9H9M - chains 1 and M of the 9 polymer chains in the assembly; structure by electron microscopy, 3.10 A resolution.

[Chain 1]
Molecule: 16S RNA
From: Escherichia coli
Sequence (1542 nucleotides; row label = number of the first residue in the row):
     1 AAAUUGAAGAGUUUGAUCAUGGCUCAGAUUGAACGCUGGCGGCAGGCCUA
    51 ACACAUGCAAGUCGAACGGUAACAGGAAGAAGCUUGCUUCUUUGCUGACG
   101 AGUGGCGGACGGGUGAGUAAUGUCUGGGAAACUGCCUGAUGGAGGGGGAU
   151 AACUACUGGAAACGGUAGCUAAUACCGCAUAACGUCGCAAGACCAAAGAG
   201 GGGGACCUUCGGGCCUCUUGCCAUCGGAUGUGCCCAGAUGGGAUUAGCUA
   251 GUAGGUGGGGUAACGGCUCACCUAGGCGACGAUCCCUAGCUGGUCUGAGA
   301 GGAUGACCAGCCACACUGGAACUGAGACACGGUCCAGACUCCUACGGGAG
   351 GCAGCAGUGGGGAAUAUUGCACAAUGGGCGCAAGCCUGAUGCAGCCAUGC
   401 CGCGUGUAUGAAGAAGGCCUUCGGGUUGUAAAGUACUUUCAGCGGGGAGG
   451 AAGGGAGUAAAGUUAAUACCUUUGCUCAUUGACGUUACCCGCAGAAGAAG
   501 CACCGGCUAACUCCGUGCCAGCAGCCXCGGUAAUACGGAGGGUGCAAGCG
   551 UUAAUCGGAAUUACUGGGCGUAAAGCGCACGCAGGCGGUUUGUUAAGUCA
   601 GAUGUGAAAUCCCCGGGCUCAACCUGGGAACUGCAUCUGAUACUGGCAAG
   651 CUUGAGUCUCGUAGAGGGGGGUAGAAUUCCAGGUGUAGCGGUGAAAUGCG
   701 UAGAGAUCUGGAGGAAUACCGGUGGCGAAGGCGGCCCCCUGGACGAAGAC
   751 UGACGCUCAGGUGCGAAAGCGUGGGGAGCAAACAGGAUUAGAUACCCUGG
   801 UAGUCCACGCCGUAAACGAUGUCGACUUGGAGGUUGUGCCCUUGAGGCGU
   851 GGCUUCCGGAGCUAACGCGUUAAGUCGACCGCCUGGGGAGUACGGCCGCA
   901 AGGUUAAAACUCAAAUGAAUUGACGGGGGCCCGCACAAGCGGUGGAGCAU
   951 GUGGUUUAAUUCGAUGXAACGCGAAGAACCUUACCUGGUCUUGACAUCCA
  1001 CGGAAGUUUUCAGAGAUGAGAAUGUGCCUUCGGGAACCGUGAGACAGGUG
  1051 CUGCAUGGCUGUCGUCAGCUCGUGUUGUGAAAUGUUGGGUUAAGUCCCGC
  1101 AACGAGCGCAACCCUUAUCCUUUGUUGCCAGCGGUCCGGCCGGGAACUCA
  1151 AAGGAGACUGCCAGUGAUAAACUGGAGGAAGGUGGGGAUGACGUCAAGUC
  1201 AUCAUGGCCCUUACGACCAGGGCUACACACGUGCUACAAUGGCGCAUACA
  1251 AAGAGAAGCGACCUCGCGAGAGCAAGCGGACCUCAUAAAGUGCGUCGUAG
  1301 UCCGGAUUGGAGUCUGCAACUCGACUCCAUGAAGUCGGAAUCGCUAGUAA
  1351 UCGUGGAUCAGAAUGCCACGGUGAAUACGUUCCCGGGCCUUGUACACACC
  1401 GCCCGUXACACCAUGGGAGUGGGUUGCAAAAGAAGUAGGUAGCUUAACCU
  1451 UCGGGAGGGCGCUUACCACUUUGUGAUUCAUGACUGGGGUGAAGUCGUAA
  1501 CAAGGUAACCGUAGGGGAACCUGCGGUUGGAUCACCUCCUUA
Unresolved in the structure: 1-930, 1387-1542
Modified residues: PSU (pseudouridine-5'-monophosphate) at position 516, G7M (N7-methyl-guanosine-5'-monophosphate) at position 527, 2MG (2N-methylguanosine-5'-monophosphate) at position 966, 5MC (5-methylcytidine-5'-monophosphate) at position 967, 2MG (2N-methylguanosine-5'-monophosphate) at position 1207, 4OC (4n,o2'-methylcytidine-5'-monophosphate) at position 1402, 5MC (5-methylcytidine-5'-monophosphate) at position 1407, UR3 (3-methyluridine-5'-monophoshate) at position 1498, 2MG (2N-methylguanosine-5'-monophosphate) at position 1516, MA6 (6N-dimethyladenosine-5'-monophoshate) at position 1518, MA6 (6N-dimethyladenosine-5'-monophoshate) at position 1519
Bound ions: Mg2+ site 1 near A937 (its only coordinating residue here); Mg2+ site 2: G944, G945; Mg2+ site 3 near G945 (its only coordinating residue here); Mg2+ site 4: A964, U1199; Mg2+ site 5 near C972 (its only coordinating residue here); Mg2+ site 6 near C980 (its only coordinating residue here); Mg2+ site 7: G993, G1041; Mg2+ site 8 near G1013 (its only coordinating residue here); Mg2+ site 9 near G1050 (its only coordinating residue here); Mg2+ site 10: C1054, A1197, G1198; Mg2+ site 11: C1069, G1094; Mg2+ site 12: U1085, U1086, G1099; 12 more Mg2+ sites not listed

[Chain M]
Name: Small ribosomal subunit protein uS13
From: Escherichia coli
UniProtKB: P0A7S9 (RS13_ECOLI); numbering as in UniProt (aligned over 1-118)
Amino-acid sequence (118 residues; row label = number of the first residue in the row):
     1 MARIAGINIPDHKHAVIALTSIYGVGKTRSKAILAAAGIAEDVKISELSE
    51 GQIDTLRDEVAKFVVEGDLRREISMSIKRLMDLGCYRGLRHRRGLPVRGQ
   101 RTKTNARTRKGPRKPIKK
Unresolved in the structure: 1, 117-118
Curated features (UniProtKB/Swiss-Prot):
  - natural variant: Leu89 to Gly99 (deletion: In PW118), Gln100 to Lys118 (deletion: In rpsM413), Asn105 (N105H: In PW095; N105K: In PW097)
  - mutagenesis: Leu83 to Lys118 (Decreased growth rate at all temperatures. Decreased affinity of the 30S subunit P site for tRNA in vitro), Lys114 to Lys118 (Decreased growth rate at all temperatures. Decreased affinity of the 30S subunit P site for tRNA in vitro)

[Interface between chain 1 and chain M]
Residue-residue contacts - 72 pairs, chain 1 then chain M:
  A946(1) with Arg113(M), salt bridge to the phosphate
  G947(1) with Arg107(M), phosphate contact; Thr108(M), hydrogen bond to the phosphate; Arg113(M), salt bridge to the phosphate
  C948(1) with Asn105(M), base contact; Ala106(M), hydrogen bond to the phosphate; Arg107(M), hydrogen bond to the phosphate; Thr108(M), hydrogen bond to the phosphate
  A949(1) with Arg101(M), phosphate contact; Asn105(M), hydrogen bond to the base
  U950(1) with Arg101(M), salt bridge to the phosphate; Thr104(M), hydrogen bond to the base; Asn105(M), base contact
  G951(1) with Arg101(M), salt bridge to the phosphate
  U952(1) with Lys103(M), base contact
  G953(1) with Lys103(M), base contact
  G954(1) with Lys103(M), base contact
  A1225(1) with Arg101(M), phosphate contact; Thr102(M), hydrogen bond to the phosphate; Lys103(M), phosphate contact
  C1226(1) with Arg90(M), salt bridge to the phosphate; Arg93(M), salt bridge to the phosphate; Thr102(M), hydrogen bond to the sugar; Lys103(M), base contact; Lys110(M), sugar contact
  A1227(1) with Leu95(M), phosphate contact; Lys110(M), sugar contact; Pro115(M), sugar contact; Ile116(M), base contact
  C1228(1) with Lys103(M), hydrogen bond to the base; Arg107(M), salt bridge to the phosphate; Lys110(M), salt bridge to the phosphate; Arg113(M), phosphate contact; Lys114(M), hydrogen bond to the phosphate; Ile116(M), sugar contact
  A1229(1) with Lys103(M), hydrogen bond to the base; Thr104(M), base contact; Arg113(M), phosphate contact
  U1295(1) with His14(M), sugar contact
  C1296(1) with His14(M), sugar contact
  C1302(1) with Lys13(M), salt bridge to the phosphate; His14(M), hydrogen bond to the base; Ile17(M), base contact
  A1306(1) with Thr108(M), hydrogen bond to the sugar
  U1307(1) with Gln100(M), hydrogen bond to the phosphate; Thr108(M), sugar contact
  U1308(1) with His91(M), hydrogen bond to the phosphate; Pro96(M), phosphate contact; Val97(M), hydrogen bond to the phosphate; Arg98(M), salt bridge to the phosphate; Gln100(M), hydrogen bond to the phosphate
  G1309(1) with Glu72(M), sugar contact; Ser76(M), sugar contact; Leu80(M), phosphate contact; Arg87(M), salt bridge to the phosphate; His91(M), salt bridge to the phosphate; Arg98(M), salt bridge to the phosphate
  G1310(1) with Arg87(M), salt bridge to the phosphate
  U1321(1) with Tyr86(M), sugar contact
  C1328(1) with Thr28(M), hydrogen bond to the phosphate; Arg29(M), hydrogen bond to the sugar
  A1329(1) with Gly24(M), hydrogen bond to the phosphate; Val25(M), hydrogen bond to the phosphate; Gly26(M), hydrogen bond to the phosphate; Lys27(M), hydrogen bond to the phosphate; Thr28(M), hydrogen bond to the phosphate; Arg29(M), hydrogen bond to the phosphate
  U1330(1) with Ile22(M), phosphate contact; Tyr23(M), phosphate contact; Gly24(M), hydrogen bond to the phosphate; Val25(M), hydrogen bond to the phosphate; Gly26(M), hydrogen bond to the phosphate
Also at the interface, not in a pair above, chain 1 (31 interface residues in all): C1230, U1301, C1322, G1331, A1332
Also at the interface, not in a pair above, chain M (41 interface residues in all): Leu69, Ile77, Gly99, Arg109

[In short]
The interface between chain 1 and chain M involves 31 residues on one side and 41 on the other; the contacts
include 28 hydrogen bonds and 14 salt bridges. Polar contacts include A949(1)-Asn105(M), U950(1)-Thr104(M) and
C1228(1)-Lys103(M). UniProt lists 5 mutagenesis sites on chain M.
Here chain 1 is 16S RNA and chain M is Small ribosomal subunit protein uS13, both from Escherichia coli. Entry
9H9M (Complex 4 (HEAD) 30S-GE81112 (weak residual tRNA)) was determined by electron microscopy together with
9H8G, 9H9H, 9H9I, 9H9J, 9H9K, 9H9L and 9H9N from the same study.
